Entry 6ILN (electron microscopy, 3.40 A resolution); this record covers chains A and D of the 4 polymer chains in the assembly.

[Chain A]
Name: Capsid protein VP1
From: Echovirus E6
Sequence (275 residues; numbered 11 to 285; the number before each row is that of its first residue):
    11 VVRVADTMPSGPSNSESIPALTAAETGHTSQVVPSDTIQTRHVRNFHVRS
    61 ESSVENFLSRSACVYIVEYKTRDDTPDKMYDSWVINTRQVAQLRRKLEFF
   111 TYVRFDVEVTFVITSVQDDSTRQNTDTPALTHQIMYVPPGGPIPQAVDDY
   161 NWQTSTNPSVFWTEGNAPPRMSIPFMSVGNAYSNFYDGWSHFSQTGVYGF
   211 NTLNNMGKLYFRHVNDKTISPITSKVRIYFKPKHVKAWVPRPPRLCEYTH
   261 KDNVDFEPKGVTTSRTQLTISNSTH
Small-molecule neighbours: sphingosine (SPH): I95, T97, R98, L107, F115, V117, V119, I144, Y146, P168, S169, M181, I183, Y192, N194, L219, F240

[Chain D]
Name: Capsid protein VP4
From: Echovirus E6
Sequence (67 residues; row label = number of the first residue in the row; note: 1 number in that range is skipped by the numbering (no residue carries it; nothing is unmodelled there)):
     1 GAQVSTQKTGAHE
    15 TSLSASGNSIHYTNINYYKDAASNSANRQDFTQDPGKFTEPVKDIMVKSL
    65 PALN
Disordered / not traced: 15-23

[How chain A and chain D interact]
Residue-residue contacts (35):
  S27(A) with S63(D)
  I28(A) with S63(D), hydrogen bond (backbone-backbone)
  P29(A) with K62(D)
  T36(A) with V56(D); M60(D)
  G37(A) with P55(D)
  H38(A) with E54(D)
  T39(A) with T53(D)
  Q41(A) with T53(D); E54(D); K62(D), hydrogen bond (backbone-side chain)
  V43(A) with K62(D)
  D46(A) with K62(D), salt bridge
  F56(A) with A11(D), hydrophobic
  V58(A) with K8(D); F45(D), hydrophobic
  R59(A) with Q47(D)
  S60(A) with K8(D); F45(D)
  E65(A) with A40(D); N41(D)
  N66(A) with R42(D)
  S69(A) with R42(D), hydrogen bond
  D116(A) with A36(D)
  S182(A) with A36(D)
  P184(A) with A36(D), hydrophobic
  K241(A) with R42(D)
  K243(A) with A36(D), hydrogen bond (side chain-backbone); S37(D); N38(D), hydrogen bond (side chain-backbone)
  H244(A) with A35(D); N38(D); S39(D), hydrogen bond (side chain-backbone); N41(D)
  P250(A) with F52(D), hydrophobic
Other interface residues (no listed pair), chain A (29 interface residues in all): V12, R13, E26, A33, S63
Other interface residues (no listed pair), chain D (24 interface residues in all): D44, T46, P65, L67

[Summary]
The interface between chain A and chain D involves 29 residues on one side and 24 on the other, with 6
hydrogen bonds and 1 salt bridge. Polar contacts include D46(A)-K62(D), Q41(A)-K62(D) and S69(A)-R42(D).
Ligands of chain A: sphingosine.
Chain A is Capsid protein VP1 and chain D is Capsid protein VP4, both from Echovirus E6; the structure,
Cryo-EM structure of full Echovirus 6 particle at PH 5.5, was determined by electron microscopy together with
6ILJ, 6ILK, 6ILL, 6ILM, 6ILO and 6ILP from the same study.
